7UB2 - chains J and Y of the 12 polymer chains in the assembly; structure by electron microscopy, 3.40 A resolution.

[Chain J]
Molecule: RecT
Source organism: Listeria innocua Clip11262
UniProtKB: Q92FL9 (Q92FL9_LISIN); residues 1-271 here = UniProt positions 1-271
Amino-acid sequence (274 residues; row label = number of the first residue in the row; numbers below 1 keep their minus sign (Gly-2 is residue -2)):
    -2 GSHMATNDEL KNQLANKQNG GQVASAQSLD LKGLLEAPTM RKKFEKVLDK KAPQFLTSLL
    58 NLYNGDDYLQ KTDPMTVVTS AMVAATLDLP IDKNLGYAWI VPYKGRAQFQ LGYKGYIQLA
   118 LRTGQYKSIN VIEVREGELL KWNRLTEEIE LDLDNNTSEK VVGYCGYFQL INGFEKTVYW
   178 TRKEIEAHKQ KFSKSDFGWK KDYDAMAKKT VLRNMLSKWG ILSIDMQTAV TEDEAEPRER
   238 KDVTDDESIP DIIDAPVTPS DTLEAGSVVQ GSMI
Disordered / not traced: -2 to 33, 225-271
Sequence notes: expression tag (-2 to 0)
What the authors report for this chain:
  - binding site for the 49-nt DNA strand (chain Y): Trp96, Gln107, Tyr110, His185, Lys206, Arg210, Asn211, Lys215
  - binding site for the 49-nt DNA strand: Val98, Tyr100, Lys101, Lys191, Phe194
  - mutagenesis - K157A, K180A: unchanged binding to DNA
  - mutagenesis - K111A/K215A, K206A/K215A, K206A/R210A, K206E, R210A/K215A, K215A/W216A: abolished binding to DNA
  - mutagenesis - L118A/F171A, I126H, W216R: abolished expression
  - mutagenesis - V98A, K191A/F194A: decreased binding to duplex intermediate
  - mutagenesis - V98W, Y100A, Y100E, K101A, K101E, Q107A, Q107H, K191A, K191E, F194A, F194E: unchanged binding to duplex intermediate
  - mutagenesis - V98A: unchanged binding to ssDNA
  - mutagenesis - K111A: decreased binding to DNA

[Chain Y]
Molecule: 49-nt DNA strand
Sequence (49 nucleotides; numbered 22 to 70; the number before each row is that of its first residue):
    22 AAAAAAAAAA AAAAAAAAAA AAAAAAAAAA AAAAAAAAAA AAAAAAAAA

[How chain J and chain Y interact]
Pairs across the interface (19):
  Trp96(J) - DA48(Y)  sugar contact
  Trp96(J) - DA49(Y)  phosphate contact
  Val98(J) - DA48(Y)  base contact
  Tyr100(J) - DA47(Y)  hydrogen bond to the base
  Gln107(J) - DA47(Y)  hydrogen bond to the base
  Gly109(J) - DA49(Y)  phosphate contact
  Tyr110(J) - DA49(Y)  hydrogen bond to the phosphate
  Tyr110(J) - DA50(Y)  hydrogen bond to the phosphate
  His185(J) - DA46(Y)  phosphate contact
  His185(J) - DA47(Y)  salt bridge to the phosphate
  Phe189(J) - DA46(Y)  phosphate contact
  Ser190(J) - DA48(Y)  phosphate contact
  Asp199(J) - DA50(Y)  sugar contact
  Lys206(J) - DA48(Y)  salt bridge to the phosphate
  Lys206(J) - DA49(Y)  salt bridge to the phosphate
  Arg210(J) - DA47(Y)  salt bridge to the phosphate
  Arg210(J) - DA49(Y)  salt bridge to the phosphate
  Asn211(J) - DA47(Y)  hydrogen bond to the phosphate
  Lys215(J) - DA46(Y)  salt bridge to the phosphate
Also at the interface, not in a pair above, chain J (18 interface residues in all): Tyr65, Trp196, Ala202, Met203
Also at the interface, not in a pair above, chain Y (6 interface residues in all): DA45

[In short]
18 residues of chain J and 6 residues of chain Y are in contact; the contacts include 5 hydrogen bonds and 6
salt bridges. Polar pairs include Tyr100(J)-DA47(Y), Gln107(J)-DA47(Y) and Tyr110(J)-DA49(Y). The paper
reports a binding site for the 49-nt DNA strand (chain Y) at Trp96(J), Gln107(J) and Tyr110(J) among others;
K111A/K215A, K206A/K215A and K206A/R210A of chain J, among others, abolish binding to DNA; 25 substitutions
were tested in all.
Chain J is RecT (Listeria innocua Clip11262) and chain Y is a 49-nt DNA strand; the structure, Structure of
RecT protein from Listeria innoccua phage A118 in complex with 83-mer annealed duplex, was determined by
electron microscopy together with 7UBB from the same study.
